PDB entry 5AV9 | X-ray diffraction, 2.20 A resolution | chains H and J of the 10 polymer chains in the assembly

# Chain H
Name: Histone H2B type 1-J
Organism: Homo sapiens
Reference sequence: P06899 (H2B1J_HUMAN); residues 0-125 here correspond to UniProt positions 1-126 (UniProt number = residue number + 1)
Amino-acid sequence (129 residues; each row starts with the number of its first residue; numbers below 1 keep their minus sign (Gly-3 is residue -3)):
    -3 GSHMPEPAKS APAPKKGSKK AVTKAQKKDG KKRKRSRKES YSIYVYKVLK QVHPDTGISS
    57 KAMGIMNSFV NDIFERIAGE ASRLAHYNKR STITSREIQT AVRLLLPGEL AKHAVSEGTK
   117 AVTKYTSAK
Disordered / not traced: -3 to 30, 125
Sequence notes: expression tag (-3 to -1)
Swiss-Prot annotation at these positions:
  - modified residue: Pro1 (N-acetylproline), Glu2 (ADP-ribosyl glutamic acid), Lys5 (N6-(2-hydroxyisobutyryl)lysine), Ser6 (ADP-ribosylserine), Lys11 (N6-(beta-hydroxybutyryl)lysine), Lys12 (N6-(2-hydroxyisobutyryl)lysine), Ser14 (Phosphoserine), Lys15 (N6-acetyllysine), Lys16 (N6-(beta-hydroxybutyryl)lysine), Lys20 (N6-(2-hydroxyisobutyryl)lysine), Lys23 (N6-(2-hydroxyisobutyryl)lysine), Lys24 (N6-(2-hydroxyisobutyryl)lysine), Lys34 (N6-(2-hydroxyisobutyryl)lysine), Glu35 (PolyADP-ribosyl glutamic acid), Ser36 (Phosphoserine), Lys43 (N6-(2-hydroxyisobutyryl)lysine), Lys46 (N6-(2-hydroxyisobutyryl)lysine), Lys57 (N6,N6-dimethyllysine), Arg79 (Dimethylated arginine), Lys85 (N6,N6,N6-trimethyllysine) and 6 more in UniProt
  - glycosylation: Ser112 (O-linked (GlcNAc) serine)
  - cross-link (Glycyl lysine isopeptide (Lys-Gly)): Lys5 (interchain with G-Cter in SUMO2), Lys20 (interchain with G-Cter in SUMO2), Lys34 (interchain with G-Cter in ubiquitin), Lys120 (interchain with G-Cter in ubiquitin)

# Chain J
Molecule: 147-nt DNA strand
Sequence (147 nucleotides; each row starts with the number of its first residue; numbers below 1 keep their minus sign (DA-73 is residue -73)):
   -73 ATCAATATCC ACCTGCAGAT ACTACCAAAA GTGTATTTGG AAACTGCTCC ATCAAAAGGC
   -13 ATGTTCAGCT GGATTCCAGC TGAACATGCC TTTTGATGGA GCAGTTTCCA AATACACTTT
    47 TGGTAGTATC TGCAGGTGGA TATTGAT
Metal / ion sites: Mn2+ site 1: DG-35, DG-34; Mn2+ site 2 near DG-3 (its only coordinating residue here); Mn2+ site 3 near DG5 (its only coordinating residue here); Mn2+ site 4 near DG27 (its only coordinating residue here); Mn2+ site 5 near DG48 (its only coordinating residue here); Mn2+ site 6 near DG61 (its only coordinating residue here)

# Chain H / chain J interface
Contacting residue pairs (13):
  Arg31(H) - DG30(J)  sugar contact
  Ser32(H) - DG30(J)  hydrogen bond to the phosphate
  Arg33(H) - DA-46(J)  sugar contact
  Glu35(H) - DA-45(J)  sugar contact
  Tyr42(H) - DT-54(J)  phosphate contact
  Ser55(H) - DA-55(J)  phosphate contact
  Ser56(H) - DA-55(J)  hydrogen bond to the phosphate
  Arg86(H) - DG-34(J)  phosphate contact
  Arg86(H) - DA-33(J)  salt bridge to the phosphate
  Ser87(H) - DG-35(J)  hydrogen bond to the phosphate
  Ser87(H) - DG-34(J)  hydrogen bond to the phosphate
  Thr88(H) - DG-35(J)  hydrogen bond to the phosphate
  Thr88(H) - DG-34(J)  hydrogen bond to the phosphate
Other interface residues (no listed pair), chain H (12 interface residues in all): Ile54, Lys85
Other interface residues (no listed pair), chain J (9 interface residues in all): DT31

# In short
12 residues of chain H face 9 of chain J across their interface, with 6 hydrogen bonds and 1 salt bridge.
Among the polar pairs are Ser32(H)-DG30(J), Ser56(H)-DA-55(J) and Ser87(H)-DG-35(J). The Mn2+ site 1 is built
by DG-35(J) and DG-34(J).
Chain H is Histone H2B type 1-J (Homo sapiens) and chain J is a 147-nt DNA strand; the structure, human
nucleosome core particle, was determined by X-ray diffraction together with 5AV5, 5AV6, 5AV8, 5AVB and 5AVC
from the same study.
